Entry 9HNL (X-ray diffraction, 2.20 A resolution); this record covers chain A.

== Chain A ==
Molecule: Cryptochrome/photolyase family protein
From: Caulobacter vibrioides
Reference sequence: Q9AAF5 (Q9AAF5_CAUVC); residues 1-509 here = UniProt positions 1-509
Amino-acid sequence (509 residues; row label = number of the first residue in the row):
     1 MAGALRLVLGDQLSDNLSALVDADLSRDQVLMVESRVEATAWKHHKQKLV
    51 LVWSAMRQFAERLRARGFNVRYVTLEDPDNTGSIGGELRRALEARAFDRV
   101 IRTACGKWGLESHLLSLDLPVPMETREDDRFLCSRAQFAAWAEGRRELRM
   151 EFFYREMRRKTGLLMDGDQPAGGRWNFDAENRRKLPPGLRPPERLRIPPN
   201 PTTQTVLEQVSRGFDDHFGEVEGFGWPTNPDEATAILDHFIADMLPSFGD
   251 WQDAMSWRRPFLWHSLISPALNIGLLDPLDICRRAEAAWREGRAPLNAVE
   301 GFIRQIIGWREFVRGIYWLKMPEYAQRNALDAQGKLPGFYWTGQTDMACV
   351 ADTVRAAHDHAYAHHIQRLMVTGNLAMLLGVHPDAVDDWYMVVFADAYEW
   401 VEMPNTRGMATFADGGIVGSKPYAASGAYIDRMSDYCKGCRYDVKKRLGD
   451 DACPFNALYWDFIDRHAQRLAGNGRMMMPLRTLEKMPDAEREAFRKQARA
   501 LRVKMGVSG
Disordered / not traced: 509
Bound ions: 4Fe-4S cluster Fe: Cys-349, Cys-437, Cys-440, Cys-453
Small-molecule neighbours:
  - 6,7-dimethyl-8-(1'-D-ribityl) lumazine (DLZ; 1-deoxy-1-(6,7-dimethyl-2,4-dioxo-3,4-dihydropteridin-8(2H)-yl)-D-ribitol): Leu-9, Gly-10, Asp-11, Val-33, Glu-34, Ser-35, Glu-38, Ala-39, His-44, Leu-49, Val-52, Trp-53, Met-56, Ile-84, Cys-105, Gly-106, Lys-107, Tyr-398
  - FAD (flavin-adenine dinucleotide): Phe-248, His-264, Ser-265, Leu-266, Ile-267, Ser-268, Leu-271, Asn-272, Phe-302, Gln-305, Ile-306, Trp-309, Arg-310, Val-313, Tyr-362, Ala-363, His-364, His-365, Arg-368, Leu-369, Tyr-390, Asp-396, Ala-397, Tyr-398, Val-401, Glu-402, Asn-405, Thr-406, Met-409, Ala-410
  - 4Fe-4S cluster (SF4): Met-347, Ala-348, Cys-349, Gly-427, Ile-430, Tyr-436, Cys-437, Cys-440, Tyr-442, Val-444, Cys-453, Pro-454, Phe-455
From the paper describing this entry:
  - catalytic residues: Asp-178, Asp-253 (by similarity / conservation)

== In short ==
Ligands of chain A: flavin-adenine dinucleotide, 6,7-dimethyl-8-(1'-D-ribityl) lumazine and 4Fe-4S cluster.
Cys-349, Cys-437, Cys-440 and Cys-453 form the 4Fe-4S cluster Fe site. From the paper: catalytic residues
Asp-178 and Asp-253.
Chain A is Cryptochrome/photolyase family protein (Caulobacter vibrioides); the structure, Structure of the
(6-4) photolyase of Caulobacter crescentus in its oxidized state at room temperture-synchrotron, was
determined by X-ray diffraction (same publication as 9HNK, 9HNM, 9HNN, 9HNO and 9Q8F).
